PDB entry 1FZ0 | X-ray diffraction, 2.07 A resolution | chains B and C of the 6 polymer chains in the assembly

== Chain B ==
Molecule: Methane monooxygenase component A, alpha chain
From: Methylococcus capsulatus
Notes: EC 1.14.13.25
Reference sequence: P22869 (MEMA_METCA); residues 1-527 here = UniProt positions 1-527
Chain sequence (527 residues; row label = number of the first residue in the row):
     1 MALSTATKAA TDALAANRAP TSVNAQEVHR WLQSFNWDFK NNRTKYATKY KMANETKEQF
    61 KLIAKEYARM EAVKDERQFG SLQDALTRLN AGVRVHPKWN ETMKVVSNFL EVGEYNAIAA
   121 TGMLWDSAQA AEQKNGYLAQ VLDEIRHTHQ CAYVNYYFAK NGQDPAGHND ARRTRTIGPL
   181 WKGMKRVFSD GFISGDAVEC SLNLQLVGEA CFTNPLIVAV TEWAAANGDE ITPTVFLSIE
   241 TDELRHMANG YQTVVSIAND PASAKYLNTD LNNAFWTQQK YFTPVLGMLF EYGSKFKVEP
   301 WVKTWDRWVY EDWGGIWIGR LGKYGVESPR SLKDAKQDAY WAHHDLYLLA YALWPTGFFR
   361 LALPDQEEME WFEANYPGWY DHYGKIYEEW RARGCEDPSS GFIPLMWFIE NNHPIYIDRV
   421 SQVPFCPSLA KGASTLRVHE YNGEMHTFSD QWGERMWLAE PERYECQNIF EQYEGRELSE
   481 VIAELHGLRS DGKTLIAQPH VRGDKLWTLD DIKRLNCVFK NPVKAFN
Not modelled in the structure: 1-16
UniProt features mapped onto this chain:
  - active site: Cys151
  - binding site (Fe cation): Glu114, Glu144, His147, Glu209, Glu243, His246
Ion coordination: Fe2+ site 1: Glu114, Glu144, His147; Fe2+ site 2: Glu209, Glu243, His246

== Chain C ==
Molecule: Methane monooxygenase component A, beta chain
From: Methylococcus capsulatus
Notes: EC 1.14.13.25
Reference sequence: P18798 (MEMB_METCA); residues 1-389 here = UniProt positions 1-389
Chain sequence (389 residues; each row starts with the number of its first residue):
     1 MSMLGERRRG LTDPEMAAVI LKALPEAPLD GNNKMGYFVT PRWKRLTEYE ALTVYAQPNA
    61 DWIAGGLDWG DWTQKFHGGR PSWGNETTEL RTVDWFKHRD PLRRWHAPYV KDKAEEWRYT
   121 DRFLQGYSAD GQIRAMNPTW RDEFINRYWG AFLFNEYGLF NAHSQGAREA LSDVTRVSLA
   181 FWGFDKIDIA QMIQLERGFL AKIVPGFDES TAVPKAEWTN GEVYKSARLA VEGLWQEVFD
   241 WNESAFSVHA VYDALFGQFV RREFFQRLAP RFGDNLTPFF INQAQTYFQI AKQGVQDLYY
   301 NCLGDDPEFS DYNRTVMRNW TGKWLEPTIA ALRDFMGLFA KLPAGTTDKE EITASLYRVV
   361 DDWIEDYASR IDFKADRDQI VKAVLAGLK
Not modelled in the structure: 1
Sequence notes: conflict Arg370 (Ala in P18798)
Ion coordination: Ca2+ site 1 near Asp348 (its only coordinating residue here); Ca2+ site 2: Asp376, Asp378

== Interface between chain B and chain C ==
Contacting residue pairs (10; chain B residue first):
  Arg18(B) - Asp362(C)  salt bridge
  Arg18(B) - Asp366(C)  salt bridge
  Glu76(B) - Lys111(C)  salt bridge
  Arg88(B) - Arg9(C)  hydrogen bond (backbone-side chain)
  Leu89(B) - Arg9(C)
  Asn90(B) - Met3(C)
  Asn90(B) - Leu4(C)
  Val93(B) - Met3(C)  hydrophobic
  Val93(B) - Leu4(C)  hydrophobic
  Arg94(B) - Thr12(C)  hydrogen bond (side chain-backbone)
Interface residues without a listed pair, chain B (8 interface residues in all): Gln163
Interface residues without a listed pair, chain C (12 interface residues in all): Leu11, Asp13, Pro14, Lys292, Glu365

== Overview ==
8 residues of chain B and 12 residues of chain C are in contact; the contacts include 2 hydrogen bonds and 3
salt bridges. Polar pairs include Arg18(B)-Asp362(C), Arg18(B)-Asp366(C) and Glu76(B)-Lys111(C). UniProt lists
active-site residue Cys151(B) and 6 Fe cation-binding residues on chain B.
Here chain B is Methane monooxygenase component A, alpha chain and chain C is Methane monooxygenase component
A, beta chain, both from Methylococcus capsulatus. Entry 1FZ0 (Methane monooxygenase hydroxylase, form II
mixed-valent grown anaerobically) was determined by X-ray diffraction, deposited together with 1FYZ, 1FZ1,
1FZ2, 1FZ3, 1FZ4 and 1FZ5.
